Entry 6URG (electron microscopy, 3.00 A resolution); this record covers chains A and B of the 4 polymer chains in the assembly.

== Chain A ==
Name: Cleavage and polyadenylation specificity factor subunit 1
Source organism: Homo sapiens
UniProt: Q10570 (CPSF1_HUMAN); residues 1-1443 here = UniProt positions 1-1443
Chain sequence (1443 residues; row label = number of the first residue in the row):
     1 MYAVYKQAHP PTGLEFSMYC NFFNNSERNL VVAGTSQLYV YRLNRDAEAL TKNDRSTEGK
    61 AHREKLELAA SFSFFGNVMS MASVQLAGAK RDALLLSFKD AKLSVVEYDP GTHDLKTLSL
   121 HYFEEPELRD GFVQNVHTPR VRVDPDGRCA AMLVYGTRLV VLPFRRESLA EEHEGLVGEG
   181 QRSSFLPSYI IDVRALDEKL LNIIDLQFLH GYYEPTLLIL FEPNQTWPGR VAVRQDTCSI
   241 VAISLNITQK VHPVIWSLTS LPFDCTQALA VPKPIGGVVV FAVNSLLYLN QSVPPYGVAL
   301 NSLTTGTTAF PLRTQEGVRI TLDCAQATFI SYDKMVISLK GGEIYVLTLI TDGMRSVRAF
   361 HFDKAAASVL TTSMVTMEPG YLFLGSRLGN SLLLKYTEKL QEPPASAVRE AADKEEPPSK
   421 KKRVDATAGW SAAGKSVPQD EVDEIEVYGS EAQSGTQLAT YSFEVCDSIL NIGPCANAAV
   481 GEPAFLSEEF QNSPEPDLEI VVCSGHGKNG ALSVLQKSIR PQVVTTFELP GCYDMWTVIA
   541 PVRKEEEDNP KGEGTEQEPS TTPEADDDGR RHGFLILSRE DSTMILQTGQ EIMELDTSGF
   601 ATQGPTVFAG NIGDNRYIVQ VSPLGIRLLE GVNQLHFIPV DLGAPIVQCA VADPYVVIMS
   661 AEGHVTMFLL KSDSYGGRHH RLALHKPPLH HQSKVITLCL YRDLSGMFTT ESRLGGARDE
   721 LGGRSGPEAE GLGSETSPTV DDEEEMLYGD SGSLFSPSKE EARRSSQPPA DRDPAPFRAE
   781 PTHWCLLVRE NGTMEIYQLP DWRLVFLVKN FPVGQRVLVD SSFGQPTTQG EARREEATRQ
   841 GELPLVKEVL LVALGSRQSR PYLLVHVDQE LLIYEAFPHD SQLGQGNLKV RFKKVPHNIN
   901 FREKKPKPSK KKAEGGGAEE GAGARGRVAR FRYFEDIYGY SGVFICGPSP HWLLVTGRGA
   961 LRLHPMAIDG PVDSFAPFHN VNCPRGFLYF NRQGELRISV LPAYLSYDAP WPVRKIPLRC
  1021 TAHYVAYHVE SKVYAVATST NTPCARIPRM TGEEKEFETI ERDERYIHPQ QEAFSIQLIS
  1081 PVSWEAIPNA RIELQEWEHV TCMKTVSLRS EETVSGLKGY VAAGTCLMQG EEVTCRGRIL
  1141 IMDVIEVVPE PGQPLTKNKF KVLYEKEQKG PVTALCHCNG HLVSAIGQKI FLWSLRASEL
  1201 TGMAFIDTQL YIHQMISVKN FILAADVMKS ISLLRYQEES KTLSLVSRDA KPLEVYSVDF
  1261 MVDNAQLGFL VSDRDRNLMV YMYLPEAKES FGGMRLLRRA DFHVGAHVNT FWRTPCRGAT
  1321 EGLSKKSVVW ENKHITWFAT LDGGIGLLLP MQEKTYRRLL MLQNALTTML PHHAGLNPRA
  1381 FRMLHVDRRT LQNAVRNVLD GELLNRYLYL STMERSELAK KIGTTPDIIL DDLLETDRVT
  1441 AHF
Disordered / not traced: 50-62, 166-182, 401-457, 542-569, 674-678, 712-779, 823-842, 904-925, 1318-1328
Swiss-Prot annotation at these positions:
  - motif: Lys893 to Pro908 (Nuclear localization signal)
  - modified residue (Phosphoserine): Ser756, Ser766
  - natural variant: Tyr5 to Phe1443 (deletion: In MYP27), Gln620 to Phe1443 (deletion: In MYP27), Asp1275 (D1275Y: In MYP27; uncertain significance)

== Chain B ==
Name: pre-mRNA 3' end processing protein WDR33
Source organism: Homo sapiens
UniProt: Q9C0J8 (WDR33_HUMAN); residue numbers follow UniProt; this construct covers 1-572
Chain sequence (587 residues; row label = number of the first residue in the row; numbers below 1 keep their minus sign (Met-14 is residue -14)):
   -14 MGSSHHHHHH SSGLVMATEI GSPPRFFHMP RFQHQAPRQL FYKRPDFAQQ QAMQQLTFDG
    46 KRMRKAVNRK TIDYNPSVIK YLENRIWQRD QRDMRAIQPD AGYYNDLVPP IGMLNNPMNA
   106 VTTKFVRTST NKVKCPVFVV RWTPEGRRLV TGASSGEFTL WNGLTFNFET ILQAHDSPVR
   166 AMTWSHNDMW MLTADHGGYV KYWQSNMNNV KMFQAHKEAI REASFSPTDN KFATCSDDGT
   226 VRIWDFLRCH EERILRGHGA DVKCVDWHPT KGLVVSGSKD SQQPIKFWDP KTGQSLATLH
   286 AHKNTVMEVK LNLNGNWLLT ASRDHLCKLF DIRNLKEELQ VFRGHKKEAT AVAWHPVHEG
   346 LFASGGSDGS LLFWHVGVEK EVGGMEMAHE GMIWSLAWHP LGHILCSGSN DHTSKFWTRN
   406 RPGDKMRDRY NLNLLPGMSE DGVEYDDLEP NSLAVIPGMG IPEQLKLAME QEQMGKDESN
   466 EIEMTIPGLD WGMEEVMQKD QKKVPQKKVP YAKPIPAQFQ QAWMQNKVPI PAPNEVLNDR
   526 KEDIKLEEKK KTQAEIEQEM ATLQYTNPQL LEQLKIERLA QKQVEQI
Disordered / not traced: -14 to 53, 420-572
Differences from the reference sequence: expression tag (-14 to 0)
Swiss-Prot annotation at these positions:
  - modified residue: Ala2 (N-acetylalanine), Ser7 (Phosphoserine), Lys46 (N6-acetyllysine)
  - cross-link (Glycyl lysine isopeptide (Lys-Gly)): Lys526 (interchain with G-Cter in SUMO2), Lys530 (interchain with G-Cter in SUMO2), Lys560 (interchain with G-Cter in SUMO2)

== How chain A and chain B interact ==
Residue-residue contacts (147; chain A residue first):
  Glu15(A) with Arg74(B), salt bridge
  Pro126(A) with Arg318(B)
  Asp130(A) with Trp302(B)
  Gly131(A) with Asn299(B), hydrogen bond (backbone-side chain); Asn301(B), hydrogen bond (backbone-side chain); Trp302(B); Arg318(B)
  Phe132(A) with Trp302(B), hydrophobic; Glu344(B); Gly345(B); Val361(B)
  Val133(A) with Asn299(B); Asn301(B); Glu344(B), hydrogen bond (backbone-side chain)
  Gln134(A) with Leu99(B); Glu344(B), hydrogen bond (backbone-side chain)
  Val136(A) with Asn100(B)
  Lys199(A) with Glu364(B)
  Leu201(A) with Gly362(B)
  Gln225(A) with Asn101(B), hydrogen bond; Met103(B)
  Thr226(A) with Asn101(B); Met103(B)
  Trp227(A) with Leu92(B), hydrophobic; Met98(B), hydrogen bond; Asn101(B); Met103(B); Asn104(B); Asn405(B)
  Pro228(A) with Ile82(B)
  Gly229(A) with Asn405(B); Arg406(B); Pro407(B); Asp409(B)
  Arg230(A) with Val106(B); Thr108(B), hydrogen bond; Gly368(B), hydrogen bond (side chain-backbone); Asn405(B), hydrogen bond; Met411(B)
  Ala232(A) with Met411(B), hydrophobic; Leu417(B)
  Val233(A) with Met411(B), hydrophobic; Leu417(B), hydrophobic
  Arg234(A) with Glu366(B), hydrogen bond (side chain-backbone); Val367(B), hydrogen bond (side chain-backbone)
  Phe263(A) with Pro84(B), hydrophobic
  Val283(A) with Ala81(B), hydrophobic; Gln83(B)
  Asn284(A) with Gln83(B), hydrogen bond
  Leu303(A) with Gln83(B)
  Thr307(A) with Pro84(B)
  Thr321(A) with Gln83(B), hydrogen bond
  Asp323(A) with Ala81(B), hydrogen bond (side chain-backbone)
  Cys324(A) with Asp78(B), hydrogen bond (side chain-backbone); Met79(B), hydrogen bond (side chain-backbone); Arg80(B)
  Lys340(A) with Arg80(B)
  Thr372(A) with Arg74(B)
  Arg387(A) with Trp72(B), hydrogen bond (side chain-backbone); Arg74(B)
  Leu388(A) with Trp72(B)
  Pro474(A) with Ile71(B)
  Ala476(A) with Ile71(B), hydrophobic
  His506(A) with Trp72(B)
  Arg1046(A) with Tyr89(B), hydrogen bond (backbone-side chain)
  Ile1047(A) with Ala86(B); Gly87(B); Tyr89(B), hydrophobic
  Pro1048(A) with Tyr89(B)
  Gly1052(A) with Arg54(B)
  Ile1060(A) with Gly87(B)
  Arg1062(A) with Asp85(B), salt bridge
  Tyr1066(A) with Asp85(B), hydrogen bond
  Ile1067(A) with Gln83(B); Tyr88(B), hydrogen bond (backbone-side chain)
  His1068(A) with Tyr88(B)
  Pro1069(A) with Gly87(B); Tyr88(B), hydrophobic
  Glu1072(A) with Lys65(B), salt bridge; Glu68(B)
  Phe1074(A) with Glu68(B)
  Trp1097(A) with Tyr89(B); Asn90(B)
  His1099(A) with Glu68(B)
  Cys1126(A) with Ile64(B), hydrophobic
  Met1128(A) with Pro61(B); Ile64(B), hydrophobic; Lys65(B); Asn90(B), hydrogen bond (backbone-side chain)
  Gln1129(A) with Tyr89(B); Asn90(B)
  Gly1130(A) with Pro61(B); Tyr89(B); Asn90(B)
  Glu1131(A) with Thr56(B); Ile57(B); Asp58(B), hydrogen bond (backbone-backbone); Ser62(B); Arg404(B), salt bridge; Arg406(B), salt bridge
  Glu1132(A) with Thr56(B); Lys109(B), salt bridge; Arg406(B), salt bridge
  Val1133(A) with Asp58(B)
  Thr1134(A) with Arg54(B), hydrogen bond; Thr56(B); Asp58(B)
  Cys1135(A) with Asp58(B), hydrogen bond (backbone-side chain); Pro61(B), hydrophobic
  Pro1171(A) with Asn60(B)
  Gln1188(A) with Tyr59(B), hydrogen bond; Arg132(B)
  Lys1189(A) with Arg132(B)
  Thr1208(A) with Glu130(B)
  Leu1210(A) with Tyr59(B), hydrogen bond (backbone-side chain); Pro129(B); Glu130(B); Pro385(B), hydrophobic; Leu386(B), hydrophobic
  Tyr1211(A) with Asn60(B); Val63(B), hydrophobic; Ile64(B); Leu67(B), hydrophobic
  His1213(A) with Leu67(B)
  Val1227(A) with Val63(B), hydrophobic
  Met1228(A) with Ile96(B), hydrophobic; Val342(B), hydrophobic; Pro385(B); Leu386(B), hydrophobic
  Lys1229(A) with Pro129(B); Pro385(B)
  Arg1248(A) with Asp173(B), salt bridge
  Ala1250(A) with His171(B); Asn172(B)
  Glu1254(A) with Ile96(B)
  Val1255(A) with Arg70(B)
  Tyr1256(A) with Arg70(B)
  Phe1291(A) with Asp214(B)
  Met1294(A) with Met174(B), hydrophobic
  Leu1341(A) with Arg70(B); Ile71(B)
  Arg1388(A) with Pro341(B); Glu344(B), salt bridge
  Arg1389(A) with Thr255(B), hydrogen bond; Lys256(B)
  Thr1390(A) with Thr255(B)
  Leu1391(A) with Pro212(B)
Also at the interface, not in a pair above, chain A (89 interface residues in all): Thr138, Val231, Cys1044, Met1050, Thr1101, Asp1207, Arg1274, Arg1276, Arg1295, Asn1309
Also at the interface, not in a pair above, chain B (83 interface residues in all): Tyr66, Gln73, Asp75, Arg77, Pro102, Leu149, Leu298, His384

== Overview ==
89 residues of chain A and 83 residues of chain B are in contact; the contacts include 27 hydrogen bonds and 9
salt bridges. Among the polar pairs are Glu15(A)-Arg74(B), Arg1062(A)-Asp85(B) and Glu1072(A)-Lys65(B).
Chain A is Cleavage and polyadenylation specificity factor subunit 1 and chain B is pre-mRNA 3' end processing
protein WDR33, both from Homo sapiens; the structure, Cryo-EM structure of human CPSF160-WDR33-CPSF30-CPSF100
PIM complex, was determined by electron microscopy (same publication as 6URO).
